3AAF - chains A and D of the 4 polymer chains in the assembly; structure by X-ray diffraction, 1.90 A resolution.

# Chain A
Protein: Werner syndrome ATP-dependent helicase
Organism: Homo sapiens
Notes: EC 3.6.1.-; fragment: RecQ C-terminal (RQC) domain
UniProt: Q14191 (WRN_HUMAN); numbering as in UniProt (aligned over 949-1079)
Sequence (134 residues; each row starts with the number of its first residue):
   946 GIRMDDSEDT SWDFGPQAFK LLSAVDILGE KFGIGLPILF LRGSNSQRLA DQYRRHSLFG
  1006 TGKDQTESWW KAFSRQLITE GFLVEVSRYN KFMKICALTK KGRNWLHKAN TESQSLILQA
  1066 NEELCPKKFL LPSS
Not modelled in the structure: 946-955, 1065-1079
Sequence notes: expression tag (946-948)
What the authors report for this chain:
  - binding site for the 14-nt DNA strand: Arg993, Tyr1034, Met1038
  - binding site for the 14-nt DNA strand (chain D): Arg987, Ser989, Phe1037
  - conformationally variable residues (loop rearrangement): Arg993, Phe1037

# Chain D
Molecule: 14-nt DNA strand
Sequence (14 nucleotides; numbered 1 to 14; the number before each row is that of its first residue):
     1 ACCCTAATTA GGGT

# How chain A and chain D interact
Contacting residue pairs (10; chain A residue first):
  Arg987(A) with DA7(D), salt bridge to the phosphate
  Ser989(A) with DT8(D), hydrogen bond to the phosphate
  Asn990(A) with DT8(D), hydrogen bond to the phosphate
  Ser991(A) with DT8(D), phosphate contact; DT9(D), phosphate contact
  Gln992(A) with DT9(D), hydrogen bond to the phosphate; DA10(D), hydrogen bond to the phosphate
  Lys1036(A) with DT14(D), hydrogen bond to the phosphate
  Phe1037(A) with DG13(D), stacking on the base; DT14(D), sugar contact
Other interface residues (no listed pair), chain A (9 interface residues in all): Leu984, Arg993

# Summary
The interface between chain A and chain D involves 9 residues on one side and 6 on the other; the contacts
include 5 hydrogen bonds, 1 salt bridge and 1 aromatic stacking contact. Polar contacts include
Ser989(A)-DT8(D), Asn990(A)-DT8(D) and Gln992(A)-DT9(D). From the paper: a binding site for the 14-nt DNA
strand at Arg993(A), Tyr1034(A) and Met1038(A); a binding site for the 14-nt DNA strand (chain D) at
Arg987(A), Ser989(A) and Phe1037(A).
Here chain A is Werner syndrome ATP-dependent helicase (Homo sapiens) and chain D is a 14-nt DNA strand. Entry
3AAF (Structure of WRN RQC domain bound to double-stranded DNA) was determined by X-ray diffraction.
